Entry 5WEO (electron microscopy, 4.20 A resolution (low resolution: residue-level contacts below are approximate; hydrogen-bond / salt-bridge calls are withheld)); this record covers chains B and D of the 4 polymer chains in the assembly.

== Chain B (and D) ==
Molecule: Glutamate receptor 2, Voltage-dependent calcium channel gamma-2 subunit chimera
Source organism: Rattus norvegicus
Notes: fragment: UNP P19491 residues 25-847, UNP O88602 2-208 linked via LINKER GT; chain D of this document is another copy of the same molecule, construct and numbering; everything in this record applies to it too
UniProt: chimeric construct of P19491, O88602: residues 10-826 from P19491 (GRIA2_RAT), isoform P19491-2 positions 25-841 (UniProt number = residue number + 15); residues 1001-1207 from O88602 positions 2-208 (UniProt number = residue number - 999)
Chain sequence (1034 residues; each row starts with the number of its first residue; note: 172 numbers in that range are skipped by the numbering (no residue carries them; nothing is unmodelled there)):
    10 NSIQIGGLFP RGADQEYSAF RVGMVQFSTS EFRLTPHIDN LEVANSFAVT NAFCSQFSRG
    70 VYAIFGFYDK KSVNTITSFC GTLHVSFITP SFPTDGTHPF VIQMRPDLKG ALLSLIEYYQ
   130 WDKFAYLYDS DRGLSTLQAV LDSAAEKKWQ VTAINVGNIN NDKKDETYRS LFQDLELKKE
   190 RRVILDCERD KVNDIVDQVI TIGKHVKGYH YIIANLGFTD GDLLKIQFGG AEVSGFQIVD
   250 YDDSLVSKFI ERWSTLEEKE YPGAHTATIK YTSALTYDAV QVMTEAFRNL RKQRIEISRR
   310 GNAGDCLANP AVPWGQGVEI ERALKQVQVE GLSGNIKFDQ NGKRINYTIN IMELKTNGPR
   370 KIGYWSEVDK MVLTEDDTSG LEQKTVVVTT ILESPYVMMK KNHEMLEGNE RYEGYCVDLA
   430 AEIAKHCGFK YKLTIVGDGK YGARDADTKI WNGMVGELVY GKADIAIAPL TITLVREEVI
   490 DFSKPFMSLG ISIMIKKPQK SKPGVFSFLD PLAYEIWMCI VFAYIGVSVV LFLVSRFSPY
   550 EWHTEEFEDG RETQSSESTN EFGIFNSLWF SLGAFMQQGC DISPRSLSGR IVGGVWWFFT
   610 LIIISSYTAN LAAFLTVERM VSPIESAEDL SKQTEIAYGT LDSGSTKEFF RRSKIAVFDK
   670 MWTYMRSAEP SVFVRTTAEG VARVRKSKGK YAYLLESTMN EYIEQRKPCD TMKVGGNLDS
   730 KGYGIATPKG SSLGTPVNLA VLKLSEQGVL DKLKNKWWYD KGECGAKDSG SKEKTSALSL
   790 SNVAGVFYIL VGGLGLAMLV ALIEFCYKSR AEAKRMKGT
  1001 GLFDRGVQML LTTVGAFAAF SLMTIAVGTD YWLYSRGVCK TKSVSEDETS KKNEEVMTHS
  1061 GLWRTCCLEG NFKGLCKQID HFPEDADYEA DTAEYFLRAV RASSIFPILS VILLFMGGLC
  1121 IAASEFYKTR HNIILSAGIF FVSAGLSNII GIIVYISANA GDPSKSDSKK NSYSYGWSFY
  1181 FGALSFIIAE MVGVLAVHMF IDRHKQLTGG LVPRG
Unresolved in the structure: 550-564, 820-828, 1001, 1043-1050, 1162-1169, 1210-1215
Cystine bridges: C63-C315, C718-C773, C1039-C1067, C1066-C1076
Differences from the reference sequence: engineered mutation E241 (Asn256 in P19491), L382 (Val397 in P19491), E384 (Gly405 in P19491), D385 (Asn406 in P19491), Q392 (Asn413 in P19491); linker (827-828); conflict D1047 (Asn48 in O88602); expression tag (1208-1215)
Residues lining bound ligands:
  - cyclothiazide (CYZ), molecule 1: I481, P494, S497, S729, K730, G731
  - cyclothiazide (CYZ), molecule 2: P494, F495, M496, S497, L751, S754, D760, K763
  - glutamic acid (GLU): Y450, P478, L479, T480, R485, G653, S654, T655, K656, E705, K730, Y732
Curated features (UniProtKB/Swiss-Prot):
  - glycosylation: N355 (N-linked (GlcNAc...) asparagine)
From the paper describing this entry:
  - conformationally variable residues (domain motion, helix shift, loop rearrangement): K505, A618, T625, S635

== Chain B / chain D interface ==
Residue-residue contacts (9; chain B residue first):
  R178(B) - F237(D)
  I209(B) - H214(D)
  T210(B) - F237(D)
  I211(B) - F237(D)
  G212(B) - H214(D)
  H214(B) - G212(D)
  H214(B) - H214(D)
  F237(B) - R178(D)
  F237(B) - T210(D)
Also at the interface, not in a pair above, chain B (10 interface residues in all): V215, K234, G238
Also at the interface, not in a pair above, chain D (10 interface residues in all): I209, I211, V215, K234, G238

== In short ==
The chain B/chain D interface involves 10 residues from each chain. Ligands of chain B: glutamic acid and
cyclothiazide. From the paper: conformational variability at K505(B), A618(B) and T625(B) among others.
Both chains are Glutamate receptor 2, Voltage-dependent calcium channel gamma-2 subunit chimera (Rattus
norvegicus). Entry 5WEO (Activated GluA2 complex bound to glutamate, cyclothiazide, and STZ in digitonin) was
determined by electron microscopy, deposited together with 5WEK, 5WEL, 5WEM and 5WEN.
